Entry 6ON2 (electron microscopy, 3.00 A resolution); this record covers chains E and F of the 7 polymer chains in the assembly.

# Chain E (and F)
Protein: ATP-dependent protease La
From: Yersinia pestis
Notes: EC 3.4.21.53; chain F of this document is another copy of the same molecule, construct and numbering; everything in this record applies to it too
UniProtKB: A0A3N4AY83 (A0A3N4AY83_YERPE); numbering as in UniProt (aligned over 253-776)
Chain sequence (524 residues; each row starts with the number of its first residue):
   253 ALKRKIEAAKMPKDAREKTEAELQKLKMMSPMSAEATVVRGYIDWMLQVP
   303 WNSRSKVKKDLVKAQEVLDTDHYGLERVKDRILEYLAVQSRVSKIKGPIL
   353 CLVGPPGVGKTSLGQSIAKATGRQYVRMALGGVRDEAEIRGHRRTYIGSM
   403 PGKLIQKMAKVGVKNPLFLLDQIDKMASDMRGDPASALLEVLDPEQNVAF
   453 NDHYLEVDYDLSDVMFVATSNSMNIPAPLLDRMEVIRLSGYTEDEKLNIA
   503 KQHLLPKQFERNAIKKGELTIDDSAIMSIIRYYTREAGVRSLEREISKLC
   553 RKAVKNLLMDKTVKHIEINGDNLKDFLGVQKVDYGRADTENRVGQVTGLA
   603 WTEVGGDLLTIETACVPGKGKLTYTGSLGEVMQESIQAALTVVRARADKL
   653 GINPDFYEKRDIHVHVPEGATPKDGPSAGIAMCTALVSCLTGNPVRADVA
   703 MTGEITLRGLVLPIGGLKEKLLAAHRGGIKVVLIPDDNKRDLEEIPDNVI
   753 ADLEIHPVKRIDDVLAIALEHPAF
Not modelled in the structure: 776 (chain F: 384-394, 776)
Sequence notes: conflict Gln424 (Glu in A0A3N4AY83)
Metal / ion sites: Mg2+: Thr363, Asp423 (together with ADP)
Residues lining bound ligands: ADP (adenosine-5'-diphosphate): Asp323, His324, Tyr325, Leu327, Pro358, Gly359, Val360, Gly361, Lys362, Thr363, Ser364, Tyr493, Ile501, His505, Leu506, Val541, Arg542
Reported in the primary citation:
  - binding site for Bound Y2853 Substrate: Tyr398, Ile399
  - mutagenesis - I399A: unchanged catalytic activity (ATP hydrolysis)
  - binding site for the ligand ATP: Asn473, Arg484, Arg542
  - mutagenesis - G580L (26 and 33%): decreased catalytic activity on degradation of these substrates
  - catalytic residues: Asp423, Ser679, Lys722
  - contacts within the chain: Arg395-Glu458
  - mutagenesis - E458A: unchanged catalytic activity (ATPase activity)
  - mutagenesis - I399A, E447A, E458A, G580L: decreased catalytic activity on HspQ
  - mutagenesis - I399A, E447A, E458A, G580L: decreased catalytic activity on Y2853
  - mutagenesis - M284A: decreased catalytic activity on substrate

# How chain E and chain F interact
Pairs across the interface - 68 pairs, chain E then chain F:
  Met284(E) with Glu287(F); Val290(F), hydrophobic; Arg396(F); Thr397(F), hydrogen bond (backbone-side chain); Tyr398(F), hydrogen bond (backbone-backbone)
  Ser285(E) with Thr397(F)
  Ala286(E) with Thr397(F)
  Thr289(E) with Arg395(F); Arg396(F)
  Ala381(E) with Pro480(F), hydrophobic
  Arg386(E) with Met432(F)
  Asp387(E) with Arg433(F), salt bridge
  His394(E) with Arg433(F), hydrogen bond
  Lys412(E) with Gln448(F)
  Arg513(E) with Val344(F)
  Asn514(E) with Val340(F); Arg343(F); Val344(F)
  Ala515(E) with Arg343(F); Val344(F), hydrophobic
  Glu520(E) with Arg343(F), salt bridge
  Arg542(E) with Asp483(F), salt bridge
  Lys550(E) with Arg333(F)
  Arg553(E) with Arg333(F); Glu336(F); Tyr337(F); Val340(F)
  Lys554(E) with Glu336(F), salt bridge
  Val556(E) with Ala339(F), hydrophobic; Val340(F), hydrophobic; Arg343(F)
  Lys557(E) with Leu335(F); Glu336(F); Ala339(F)
  Leu560(E) with Ala339(F), hydrophobic
  Met561(E) with Leu313(F), hydrophobic
  Lys576(E) with Glu745(F), salt bridge
  Val581(E) with Arg742(F); Glu745(F)
  Gln582(E) with Arg742(F)
  Arg594(E) with Arg710(F)
  Gln597(E) with Arg710(F)
  Glu614(E) with Leu709(F)
  Thr615(E) with Leu709(F)
  Ala616(E) with Thr643(F)
  Val618(E) with Arg646(F)
  Pro619(E) with Arg646(F); Tyr659(F)
  Gly620(E) with Arg646(F); Tyr659(F)
  Lys621(E) with Glu660(F), salt bridge
  Thr625(E) with Gln639(F), hydrogen bond
  Thr627(E) with Glu636(F); Gln639(F)
  Gly628(E) with Glu636(F), hydrogen bond (backbone-side chain)
  Ser629(E) with Glu636(F), hydrogen bond (backbone-side chain)
  Asp663(E) with Arg646(F), salt bridge
  His665(E) with Gln639(F); Ala640(F); Thr643(F), hydrogen bond; Leu709(F)
  His667(E) with Leu709(F)
  Pro669(E) with Glu706(F); Thr708(F); Leu714(F), hydrophobic
  Gly671(E) with Val633(F); Glu706(F), hydrogen bond (backbone-side chain)
  Ala672(E) with Pro678(F)
Interface residues without a listed pair, chain E (48 interface residues in all): Glu390, Lys517, Glu592, Tyr626, Glu670
Interface residues without a listed pair, chain F (45 interface residues in all): Asp332, Ser342, Ile347, Pro350, Pro436, Glu486, Ala647, Ile707, Asp743

# Summary
48 residues of chain E face 45 of chain F across their interface; the contacts include 8 hydrogen bonds and 7
salt bridges. Among the polar pairs are Asp387(E)-Arg433(F), Glu520(E)-Arg343(F) and Arg542(E)-Asp483(F). From
the paper: catalytic residues Asp423(E), Ser679(E) and Lys722(E); I399A, E447A and E458A of chain E, among
others, reduce catalytic activity on HspQ; 5 substitutions were tested in all.
Both chains are ATP-dependent protease La (Yersinia pestis). Entry 6ON2 (Lon Protease from Yersinia pestis
with Y2853 substrate) was determined by electron microscopy together with 6V11 from the same study.
